PDB entry 5DDJ | X-ray diffraction, 3.50 A resolution | chains 1 and 3 of the 4 polymer chains in the assembly

[Chain 1]
Molecule: Foot and mouth disease virus, VP1
From: Foot-and-mouth disease virus - type O
Reference sequence: Q6PMW3 (Q6PMW3_9PICO); residues 1-211 here correspond to UniProt positions 725-935 (UniProt number = residue number + 724)
Chain sequence (211 residues; each row starts with the number of its first residue):
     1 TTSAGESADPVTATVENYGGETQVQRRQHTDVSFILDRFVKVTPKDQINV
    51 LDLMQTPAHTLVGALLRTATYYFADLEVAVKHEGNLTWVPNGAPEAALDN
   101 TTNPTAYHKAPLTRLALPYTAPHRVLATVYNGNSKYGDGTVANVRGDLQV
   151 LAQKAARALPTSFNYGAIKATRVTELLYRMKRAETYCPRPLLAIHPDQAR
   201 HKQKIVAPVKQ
Unresolved in the structure: 133-156, 209-211

[Chain 3]
Molecule: Foot and mouth disease virus, VP3
From: Foot-and-mouth disease virus - type O
Reference sequence: Q6PMW3 (Q6PMW3_9PICO); residues 1-220 here correspond to UniProt positions 505-724 (UniProt number = residue number + 504)
Chain sequence (220 residues; row label = number of the first residue in the row):
     1 GIFPVACSDGYGGLVTTDPKTADPAYGKVFNPPRNMLPGRFTNFLDVAEA
    51 CPTFLHFEGDVPYVTTKTDSDRVLAQFDLSLAAKHMSNTFLAGLAQYYTQ
   101 YSGTINLHFMFTGPTDAKARYMIAYAPPGMEPPKTPEAAAHCIHAEWDTG
   151 LNSKFTFSIPYLSAADYAYTASDTAETTNVQGWVCLFQITHGKADGDALV
   201 VLASAGKDFELRLPVDARTQ
What the authors report for this chain:
  - mutagenesis - H56R/D60G: unchanged stability

[Chain 1 / chain 3 interface]
Contacting residue pairs (39; chain 1 residue first):
  P90(1) - T99(3)
  P90(1) - P214(3)
  P90(1) - V215(3)  hydrophobic
  N91(1) - T99(3)  hydrogen bond (backbone-side chain)
  N91(1) - Q100(3)  hydrogen bond
  N91(1) - Y169(3)  hydrogen bond
  G92(1) - Y169(3)
  A93(1) - T99(3)
  A93(1) - V215(3)  hydrophobic
  A97(1) - V215(3)  hydrophobic
  A97(1) - D216(3)
  A97(1) - A217(3)  hydrophobic
  N100(1) - D216(3)
  N100(1) - R218(3)
  T101(1) - T16(3)  hydrogen bond (backbone-side chain)
  T102(1) - T16(3)
  T102(1) - D216(3)
  N103(1) - T16(3)  hydrogen bond (backbone-side chain)
  N103(1) - D216(3)  hydrogen bond (side chain-backbone)
  P104(1) - T16(3)
  T105(1) - T16(3)  hydrogen bond (backbone-side chain)
  A106(1) - L14(3)
  Y107(1) - G13(3)
  Y107(1) - L14(3)  hydrogen bond (backbone-backbone)
  R114(1) - G10(3)
  R114(1) - Y11(3)  hydrogen bond
  T120(1) - Q100(3)
  T120(1) - L213(3)
  A121(1) - R212(3)  hydrogen bond (backbone-side chain)
  P122(1) - Q100(3)
  P122(1) - A165(3)
  P122(1) - D166(3)
  P122(1) - Y167(3)  hydrophobic
  P122(1) - A168(3)
  P122(1) - Y169(3)  hydrophobic
  H123(1) - A165(3)
  R124(1) - D166(3)
  T161(1) - Y169(3)
  S162(1) - Y169(3)  hydrogen bond
Interface residues without a listed pair, chain 1 (26 interface residues in all): V89, P94, A110, P111, L115
Interface residues without a listed pair, chain 3 (23 interface residues in all): D9, V15, T17, A171

[Summary]
26 residues of chain 1 and 23 residues of chain 3 are in contact, with 11 hydrogen bonds. Polar pairs include
N91(1)-T99(3), N91(1)-Q100(3) and N91(1)-Y169(3). The paper reports that H56R/D60G of chain 3 leave stability
unchanged.
Chain 1 is Foot and mouth disease virus, VP1 and chain 3 is Foot and mouth disease virus, VP3, both from
Foot-and-mouth disease virus - type O; the structure, Crystal structure of recombinant foot-and-mouth-disease
virus O1M-S2093Y empty capsid, was determined by X-ray diffraction together with 5AC9, 5ACA and 5D8A from the
same study.
